8XKY - chains C and A of the 10 polymer chains in the assembly; structure by electron microscopy, 3.42 A resolution.

Chain C:
Protein: Mitochondrial import receptor subunit TOM5
Organism: Saccharomyces cerevisiae
UniProtKB: P80967 (TOM5_YEAST); numbering as in UniProt (aligned over 1-50)
Sequence (50 residues; row label = number of the first residue in the row):
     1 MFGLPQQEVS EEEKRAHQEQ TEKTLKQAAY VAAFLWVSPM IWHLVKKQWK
Unresolved in the structure: 1-12, 50

Chain A:
Protein: Mitochondrial import receptor subunit TOM40
Organism: Saccharomyces cerevisiae
UniProtKB: P23644 (TOM40_YEAST); numbering as in UniProt (aligned over 1-387)
Sequence (387 residues; each row starts with the number of its first residue):
     1 MSAPTPLAEA SQIPTIPALS PLTAKQSKGN FFSSNPISSF VVDTYKQLHS HRQSLELVNP
    61 GTVENLNKEV SRDVFLSQYF FTGLRADLNK AFSMNPAFQT SHTFSIGSQA LPKYAFSALF
   121 ANDNLFAQGN IDNDLSVSGR LNYGWDKKNI SKVNLQISDG QPTMCQLEQD YQASDFSVNV
   181 KTLNPSFSEK GEFTGVAVAS FLQSVTPQLA LGLETLYSRT DGSAPGDAGV SYLTRYVSKK
   241 QDWIFSGQLQ ANGALIASLW RKVAQNVEAG IETTLQAGMV PITDPLMGTP IGIQPTVEGS
   301 TTIGAKYEYR QSVYRGTLDS NGKVACFLER KVLPTLSVLF CGEIDHFKND TKIGCGLQFE
   361 TAGNQELLML QQGLDADGNP LQALPQL
Unresolved in the structure: 1-48, 277-294, 374-387

How chain C and chain A interact:
Contacting residue pairs (18; chain C residue first):
  His17(C) - Pro225(A)  hydrogen bond (side chain-backbone)
  His17(C) - Gly226(A)
  His17(C) - Asp227(A)
  Gln18(C) - Arg219(A)
  Gln18(C) - Pro225(A)
  Thr21(C) - Gly226(A)
  Ala28(C) - Leu213(A)
  Ala28(C) - Thr215(A)
  Val31(C) - Leu213(A)  hydrophobic
  Leu35(C) - Gln203(A)
  Leu35(C) - Leu211(A)
  Leu35(C) - Gly212(A)
  Ser38(C) - Val205(A)
  Pro39(C) - Gln203(A)
  Pro39(C) - Ser204(A)
  Pro39(C) - Val205(A)
  Met40(C) - Arg52(A)
  His43(C) - His51(A)
Interface residues without a listed pair, chain C (17 interface residues in all): Lys14, Thr24, Leu25, Ala32, Trp36, Trp42, Lys47
Interface residues without a listed pair, chain A (20 interface residues in all): Ser54, Leu55, Leu57, Phe176, Phe201, Thr206, Ala228

In short:
The interface between chain C and chain A involves 17 residues on one side and 20 on the other; the contacts
include 1 hydrogen bond. Its one hydrogen-bonded contact is His17(C)-Pro225(A).
Chain C is Mitochondrial import receptor subunit TOM5 and chain A is Mitochondrial import receptor subunit
TOM40, both from Saccharomyces cerevisiae; the structure, Structure of the TOM40 complex annealed, was
determined by electron microscopy.
